4V1N - chains A and T of the 19 polymer chains in the assembly; structure by electron microscopy, 7.80 A resolution (low resolution: residue-level contacts below are approximate; hydrogen-bond / salt-bridge calls are withheld).

[Chain A]
Protein: DNA-directed RNA polymerase II subunit RPB1
Source organism: Saccharomyces cerevisiae
Notes: EC 2.7.7.6
Reference sequence: P04050 (RPB1_YEAST); residue numbers follow UniProt; this construct covers 1-1733
Chain sequence (1733 residues; numbered 1 to 1733; the number before each row is that of its first residue):
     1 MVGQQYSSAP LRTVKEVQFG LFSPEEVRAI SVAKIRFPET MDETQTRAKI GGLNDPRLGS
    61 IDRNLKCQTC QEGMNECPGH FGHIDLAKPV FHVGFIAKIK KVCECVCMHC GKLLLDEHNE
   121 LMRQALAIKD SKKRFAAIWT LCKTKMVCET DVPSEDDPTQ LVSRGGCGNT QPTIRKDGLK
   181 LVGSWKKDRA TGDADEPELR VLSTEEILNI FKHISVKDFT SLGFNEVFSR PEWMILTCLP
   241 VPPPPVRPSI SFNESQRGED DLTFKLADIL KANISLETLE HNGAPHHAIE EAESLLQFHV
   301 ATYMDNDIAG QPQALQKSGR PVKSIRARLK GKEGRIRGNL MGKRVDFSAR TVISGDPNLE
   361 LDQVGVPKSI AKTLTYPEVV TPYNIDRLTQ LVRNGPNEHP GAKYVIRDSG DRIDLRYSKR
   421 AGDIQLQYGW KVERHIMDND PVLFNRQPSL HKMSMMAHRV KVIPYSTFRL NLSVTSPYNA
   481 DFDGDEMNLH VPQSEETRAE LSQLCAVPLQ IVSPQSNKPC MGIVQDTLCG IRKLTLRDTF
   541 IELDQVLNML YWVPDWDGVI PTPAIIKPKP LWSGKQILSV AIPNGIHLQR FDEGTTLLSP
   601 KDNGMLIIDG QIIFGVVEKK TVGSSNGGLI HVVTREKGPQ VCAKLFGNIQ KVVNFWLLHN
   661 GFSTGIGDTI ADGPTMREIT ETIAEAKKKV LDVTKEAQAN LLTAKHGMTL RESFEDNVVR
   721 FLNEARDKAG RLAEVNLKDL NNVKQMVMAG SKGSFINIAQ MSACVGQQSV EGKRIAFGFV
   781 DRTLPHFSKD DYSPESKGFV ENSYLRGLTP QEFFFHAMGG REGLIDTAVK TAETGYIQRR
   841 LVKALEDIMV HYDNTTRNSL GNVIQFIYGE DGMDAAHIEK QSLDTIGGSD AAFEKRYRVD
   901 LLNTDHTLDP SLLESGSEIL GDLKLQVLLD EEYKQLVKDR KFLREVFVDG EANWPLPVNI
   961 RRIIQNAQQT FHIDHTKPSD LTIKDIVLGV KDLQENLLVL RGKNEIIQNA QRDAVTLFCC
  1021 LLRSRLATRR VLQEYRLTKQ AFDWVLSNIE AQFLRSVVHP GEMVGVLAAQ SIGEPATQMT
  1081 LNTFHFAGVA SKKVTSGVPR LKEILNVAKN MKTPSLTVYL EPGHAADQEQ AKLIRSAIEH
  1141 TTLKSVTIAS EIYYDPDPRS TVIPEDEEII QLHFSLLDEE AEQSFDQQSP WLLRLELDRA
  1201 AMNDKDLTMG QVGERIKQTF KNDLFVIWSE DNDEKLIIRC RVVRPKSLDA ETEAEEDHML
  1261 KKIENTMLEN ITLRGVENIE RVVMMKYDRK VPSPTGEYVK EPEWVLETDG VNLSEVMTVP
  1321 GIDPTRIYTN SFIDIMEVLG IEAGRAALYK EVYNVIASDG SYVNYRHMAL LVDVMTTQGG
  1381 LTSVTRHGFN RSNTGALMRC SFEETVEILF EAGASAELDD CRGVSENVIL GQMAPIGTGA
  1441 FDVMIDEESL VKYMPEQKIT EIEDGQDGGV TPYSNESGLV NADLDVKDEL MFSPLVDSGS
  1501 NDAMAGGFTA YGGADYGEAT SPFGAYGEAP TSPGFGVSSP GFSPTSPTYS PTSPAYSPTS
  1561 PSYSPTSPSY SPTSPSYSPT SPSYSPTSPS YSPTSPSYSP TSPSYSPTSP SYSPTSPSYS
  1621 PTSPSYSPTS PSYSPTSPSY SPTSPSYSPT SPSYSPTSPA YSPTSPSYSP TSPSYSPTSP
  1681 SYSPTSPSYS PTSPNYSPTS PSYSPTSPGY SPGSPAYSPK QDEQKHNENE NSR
Unresolved in the structure: 1-2, 1081-1091, 1177-1186, 1244-1253, 1456-1733
Metal / ion sites: Zn2+ site 1: Cys-67, Cys-70, Cys-77, His-80; Zn2+ site 2: Cys-107, Cys-110, Cys-148, Cys-167; Mg2+: Asp-481, Asp-483, Asp-485 (shared with 1 residue of chain P)
Curated features (UniProtKB/Swiss-Prot):
  - region: Pro-248 to Asp-260 (Lid loop), Asn-306 to Lys-323 (Rudder loop), Pro-810 to Glu-822 (Bridging helix)
  - binding site (Zn(2+)): Cys-67, Cys-70, Cys-77, His-80, Cys-107, Cys-110, Cys-148, Cys-167
  - binding site (Mg(2+)): Asp-481, Asp-483, Asp-485
  - modified residue: Thr-1471 (Phosphothreonine)
  - cross-link (Glycyl lysine isopeptide (Lys-Gly)): Lys-695 (interchain with G-Cter in ubiquitin), Lys-1246 (interchain with G-Cter in ubiquitin), Lys-1350 (interchain with G-Cter in ubiquitin)
  - natural variant: Ser-1653 to Pro-1659 (deletion: In strain: A364A)
  - mutagenesis: Lys-1246 (K1246R: Impairs ubiquitination during transcription stress)

[Chain T]
Molecule: Template DNA
Sequence (58 nucleotides; numbered 2 to 68; 9 numbers in that range are skipped by the numbering (no residue carries them; nothing is unmodelled there); the number before each row is that of its first residue):
     2 GCGCAGTTGT GCTATGATAT TT
    33 TACAACACAC TATTATATAC ACAGCGTGCT ACTGTT

[How chain A and chain T interact]
Pairs across the interface (17):
  Ala-309(A) with DT11(T)
  Lys-332(A) with DA15(T); DT16(T)
  Arg-337(A) with DT14(T)
  Arg-350(A) with DA18(T)
  Gln-447(A) with DG17(T)
  Pro-448(A) with DT16(T)
  Thr-831(A) with DA15(T)
  Ala-832(A) with DA15(T)
  Gly-835(A) with DA15(T)
  Tyr-836(A) with DT14(T); DA15(T)
  Arg-1386(A) with DG12(T); DC13(T)
  Glu-1403(A) with DG12(T); DC13(T)
  Glu-1407(A) with DG12(T)
Also at the interface, not in a pair above, chain A (17 interface residues in all): Arg-326, Lys-330, Glu-833, Glu-1404

[In short]
The interface between chain A and chain T involves 17 residues on one side and 8 on the other. Cys-67(A),
Cys-70(A), Cys-77(A) and His-80(A) form the Zn2+ site 1. UniProt lists 8 Zn2+-binding residues, 3 Mg2+-binding
residues and one mutagenesis site on chain A.
Chain A is DNA-directed RNA polymerase II subunit RPB1 (Saccharomyces cerevisiae) and chain T is Template DNA;
the structure, Architecture of the RNA polymerase II-Mediator core transcription initiation complex, was
determined by electron microscopy (same publication as 4V1M and 4V1O).
